Entry 9Q94 (electron microscopy, 5.80 A resolution (low resolution: residue-level contacts below are approximate; hydrogen-bond / salt-bridge calls are withheld)); this record covers chains 1 and N of the 14 polymer chains in the assembly.

[Chain 1]
Molecule: Psp operon transcriptional activator
From: Escherichia coli K-12
UniProtKB: P37344 (PSPF_ECOLI); residue numbers follow UniProt; this construct covers 1-275
Sequence (275 residues; numbered 1 to 275; the number before each row is that of its first residue):
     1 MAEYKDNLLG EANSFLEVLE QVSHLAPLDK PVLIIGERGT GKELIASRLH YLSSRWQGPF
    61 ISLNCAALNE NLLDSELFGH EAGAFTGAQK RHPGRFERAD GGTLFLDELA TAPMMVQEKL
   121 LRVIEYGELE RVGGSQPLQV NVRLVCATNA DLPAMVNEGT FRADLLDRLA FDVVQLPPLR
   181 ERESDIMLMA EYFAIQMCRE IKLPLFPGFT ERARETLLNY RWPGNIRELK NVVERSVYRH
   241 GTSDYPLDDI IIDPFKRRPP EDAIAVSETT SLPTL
Unresolved in the structure: 1-5, 259-275
Residues lining bound ligands: ADP (adenosine-5'-diphosphate): Leu8, Leu9, Gly10, Glu37, Arg38, Gly39, Thr40, Gly41, Ile226, Arg227
Curated features (UniProtKB/Swiss-Prot):
  - binding site (ATP): Gly36 to Glu43, Ala99 to Glu108
Reported in the primary citation:
  - catalytic residues: Asn64, Asp107, Glu108, Arg162, Arg168 (citing earlier work)

[Chain N]
Molecule: 34-nt DNA strand
Sequence (34 nucleotides; numbered -34 to -1; the number before each row is that of its first residue; numbers below 1 keep their minus sign (DA-34 is residue -34)):
   -34 AGACGGCTGG CACGACTTTT GCAATCGCAG CCCT

[Interface between chain 1 and chain N]
Residue-residue contacts - 7 pairs, chain 1 then chain N:
  Phe85(1) with DA-11(N)
  Thr86(1) with DA-11(N); DT-10(N)
  Ala88(1) with DC-9(N); DG-8(N)
  Gln89(1) with DG-8(N)
  Lys90(1) with DG-8(N)
Also at the interface, not in a pair above, chain 1 (6 interface residues in all): Gly87

[Overview]
The interface between chain 1 and chain N involves 6 residues on one side and 4 on the other. Chain 1 binds
ADP. UniProt lists 18 ATP-binding residues on chain 1. From the paper: catalytic residues Asn64(1), Asp107(1)
and Glu108(1) among others.
Here chain 1 is Psp operon transcriptional activator (Escherichia coli K-12) and chain N is a 34-nt DNA
strand. Entry 9Q94 (CryoEM structure of bacterial transcription intermediate complex mediated by activator
PspF containing nifH promoter DNA containing ...) was determined by electron microscopy (same publication as
9Q91, 9Q92, 9Q93, 9Q95, 9Q96, 9Q97 and 9Q98).
